PDB entry 1GWE | X-ray diffraction, 0.88 A resolution | chain A

Chain A:
Molecule: Catalase
Source organism: Micrococcus luteus
Notes: EC 1.11.1.6
Reference sequence: P29422 (CATA_MICLU); residues 1-503 here = UniProt positions 1-503
Chain sequence (503 residues; each row starts with the number of its first residue):
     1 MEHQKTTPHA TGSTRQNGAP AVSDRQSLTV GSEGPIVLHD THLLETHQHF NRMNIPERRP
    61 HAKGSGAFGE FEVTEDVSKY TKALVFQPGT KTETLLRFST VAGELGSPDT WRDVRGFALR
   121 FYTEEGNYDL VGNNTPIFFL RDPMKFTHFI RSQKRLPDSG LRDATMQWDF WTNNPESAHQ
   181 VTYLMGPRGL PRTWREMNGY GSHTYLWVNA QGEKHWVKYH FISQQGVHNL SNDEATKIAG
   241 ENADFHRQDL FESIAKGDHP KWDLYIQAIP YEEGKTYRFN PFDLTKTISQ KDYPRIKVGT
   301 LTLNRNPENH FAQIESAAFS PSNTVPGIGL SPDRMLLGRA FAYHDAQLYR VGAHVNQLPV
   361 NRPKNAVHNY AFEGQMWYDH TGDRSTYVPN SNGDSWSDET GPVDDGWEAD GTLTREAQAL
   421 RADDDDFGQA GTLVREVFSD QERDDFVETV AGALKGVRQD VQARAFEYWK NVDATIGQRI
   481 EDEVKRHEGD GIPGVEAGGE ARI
Unresolved in the structure: 1-5
Sequence notes: conflict I503 (Met in P29422)
Bound ions: heme Fe near Y343 (its only coordinating residue here)
Residues lining bound ligands: heme (HEM): H47, N51, R58, R59, P60, H61, R97, S99, G116, F117, A118, V131, G132, N133, F138, P143, F146, G201, S202, H203, L284, F319, M335, R339, A342, Y343, A346, Q347, R350
From the paper describing this entry:
  - catalytic residues: H61, S99, N133
  - contacts within the chain: H61-S99 (hydrogen bond), H203-R339 (hydrogen bond), H203-D333 (hydrogen bond), R339-Y343 (hydrogen bond)
  - self-association interface (contacts with another copy of this molecule): V22, P389
  - conformationally variable residues (side-chain flip): L105, G106, Q153, Q167, Y378
  - heme coordination: Y343
  - specificity-determining residues: A164, A453, I492, V495 (proposed by the authors, not directly observed)
  - binding site for heme: F138, F146
  - specificity-determining residues: V101, V114, F138, I150

In short:
Ligands of chain A: heme. From the paper: catalytic residues H61, S99 and N133; a binding site for heme at
F138 and F146.
Chain A is Catalase (Micrococcus luteus); the structure, Atomic resolution structure of Micrococcus
Lysodeikticus catalase, was determined by X-ray diffraction (same publication as 1GWF and 1GWH).
